6QMS - chains A and C of the 3 polymer chains in the assembly; structure by X-ray diffraction, 1.80 A resolution.

# Chain A
Name: Nuclear transcription factor Y subunit alpha
Reference sequence: P23511 (NFYA_HUMAN); residue numbers follow UniProt; this construct covers 267-285
Sequence (21 residues; numbered 266 to 286; the number before each row is that of its first residue):
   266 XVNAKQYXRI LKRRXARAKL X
Unresolved in the structure: 284-286
Construct notes: acetylation (266); engineered mutation L4R_273 (His in P23511), MH8_280 (Gln in P23511); amidation (286)
Modified residues: ACE (acetyl group) at position 266, L4R (Fmoc-(R)-2-(7-octenyl)alanine) at position 273, MH8 ((2S)-2-amino-2-methylhept-6-enoic acid) at position 280, NH2 (amino group) at position 286
Glycans and other covalent adducts: covalent link L4R_273-MH8_280

# Chain C
Name: Nuclear transcription factor Y subunit gamma
Organism: Homo sapiens
Reference sequence: Q13952 (NFYC_HUMAN); residues 27-120 here = UniProt positions 27-120
Sequence (96 residues; numbered 25 to 120; the number before each row is that of its first residue):
    25 GPMEEIRNLT VKDFRVQELP LARIKKIMKL DEDVKMISAE APVLFAKAAQ IFITELTLRA
    85 WIHTEDNKRR TLQRNDIAMA ITKFDQFDFL IDIVPR
Unresolved in the structure: 25-40
Construct notes: expression tag (25-26)

# Interface between chain A and chain C
Pairs across the interface - 11 pairs, chain A then chain C:
  Asn268(A) - Asp109(C)  hydrogen bond (side chain-backbone)
  Asn268(A) - Gln110(C)
  Asn268(A) - Asp112(C)  hydrogen bond (backbone-side chain)
  Gln271(A) - Asp109(C)
  Gln271(A) - Gln110(C)  hydrogen bond (side chain-backbone)
  Gln271(A) - Asp112(C)
  Gln271(A) - Phe113(C)  hydrogen bond (side chain-backbone)
  Ile275(A) - Asp112(C)
  Ile275(A) - Phe113(C)  hydrophobic
  Arg279(A) - Asp116(C)  salt bridge
  Arg282(A) - Asp116(C)  salt bridge
Other interface residues (no listed pair), chain A (6 interface residues in all): Val267
Other interface residues (no listed pair), chain C (6 interface residues in all): Ile117

# In short
Chain A and chain C each contribute 6 residues to their interface, with 4 hydrogen bonds and 2 salt bridges.
Polar contacts include Arg279(A)-Asp116(C), Arg282(A)-Asp116(C) and Asn268(A)-Asp109(C).
Chain A is Nuclear transcription factor Y subunit alpha and chain C is Nuclear transcription factor Y subunit
gamma (Homo sapiens); the structure, NF-YB/C Heterodimer in Complex with NF-YA-derived Peptide Stabilized with
C11-Hydrocarbon Linker, was determined by X-ray diffraction, deposited together with 6QMP and 6QMQ.
